PDB entry 4B5J | X-ray diffraction, 2.10 A resolution | chains A and U of the 3 polymer chains in the assembly

# Chain A
Name: Putative exodeoxyribonuclease
Organism: Neisseria meningitidis
Notes: EC 3.1.11.2
UniProt: C9X331 (C9X331_NEIM8); residues 1-259 here = UniProt positions 1-259
Amino-acid sequence (259 residues; row label = number of the first residue in the row):
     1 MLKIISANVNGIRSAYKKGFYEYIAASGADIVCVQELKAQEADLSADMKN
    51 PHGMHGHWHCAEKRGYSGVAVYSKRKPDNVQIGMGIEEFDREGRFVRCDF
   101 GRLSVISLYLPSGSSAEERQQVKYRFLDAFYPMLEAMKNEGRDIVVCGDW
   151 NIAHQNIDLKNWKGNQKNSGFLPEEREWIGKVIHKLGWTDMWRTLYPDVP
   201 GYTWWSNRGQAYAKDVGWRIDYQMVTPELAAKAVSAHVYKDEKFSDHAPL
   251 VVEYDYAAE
Disordered / not traced: 257-259
Construct notes: conflict Gly101 (Asp in C9X331)

# Chain U
Molecule: 11-nt DNA strand
Sequence (11 nucleotides; numbered 31 to 41; the number before each row is that of its first residue):
    31 GCTACXCATCG
Modified / non-standard residues: 3DR (1',2'-dideoxyribofuranose-5'-phosphate) at position 36

# Chain A / chain U interface
Residue-residue contacts (34):
  Glu36(A) - 3DR_36(U)  phosphate contact
  Tyr66(A) - DA34(U)  phosphate contact
  Tyr66(A) - DC35(U)  hydrogen bond to the phosphate
  Tyr109(A) - DC35(U)  sugar contact
  Tyr109(A) - 3DR_36(U)  hydrogen bond to the phosphate
  Ser112(A) - DC35(U)  sugar contact
  Ser112(A) - 3DR_36(U)  hydrogen bond to the phosphate
  Ser114(A) - 3DR_36(U)  phosphate contact
  Ser114(A) - DC37(U)  hydrogen bond to the phosphate
  Ser115(A) - DA34(U)  sugar contact
  Ser115(A) - DC35(U)  hydrogen bond to the phosphate
  Arg119(A) - DC35(U)  salt bridge to the phosphate
  Asn151(A) - 3DR_36(U)  hydrogen bond to the sugar
  Asn161(A) - DA38(U)  phosphate contact
  Asn161(A) - DT39(U)  base contact
  Asn165(A) - DC37(U)  sugar contact
  Asn165(A) - DA38(U)  phosphate contact
  Asn168(A) - DC37(U)  base contact
  Ser169(A) - 3DR_36(U)  sugar contact
  Trp204(A) - 3DR_36(U)  sugar contact
  Trp204(A) - DC37(U)  phosphate contact
  Arg208(A) - DC37(U)  hydrogen bond to the base
  Arg208(A) - DA38(U)  sugar contact
  Gly209(A) - DA38(U)  phosphate contact
  Gly209(A) - DT39(U)  phosphate contact
  Gln210(A) - DT39(U)  hydrogen bond to the phosphate
  Ala211(A) - DA38(U)  sugar contact
  Ala211(A) - DT39(U)  phosphate contact
  Lys214(A) - DT39(U)  salt bridge to the phosphate
  Val216(A) - DA38(U)  phosphate contact
  Val216(A) - DT39(U)  phosphate contact
  Trp218(A) - DC37(U)  sugar contact
  Trp218(A) - DA38(U)  hydrogen bond to the phosphate
  His247(A) - 3DR_36(U)  salt bridge to the phosphate
Other interface residues (no listed pair), chain A (27 interface residues in all): Lys63, Arg94, Asp149, Gly170, Ser206, Ile220

# In short
The interface between chain A and chain U involves 27 residues on one side and 6 on the other; the contacts
include 9 hydrogen bonds and 3 salt bridges. Polar contacts include Arg208(A)-DC37(U), Asn151(A)-3DR_36(U) and
Tyr66(A)-DC35(U).
Chain A is Putative exodeoxyribonuclease (Neisseria meningitidis) and chain U is an 11-nt DNA strand; the
structure, Neisseria AP endonuclease bound to the substrate with an orphan Adenine base, was determined by
X-ray diffraction (same publication as 4B5F, 4B5G, 4B5H, 4B5I and 4B5M).
